Entry 2F5O (X-ray diffraction, 2.05 A resolution); this record covers chains B and A of the 3 polymer chains in the assembly.

# Chain B
Molecule: 16-nt DNA strand
Sequence (16 nucleotides; numbered 1 to 16; the number before each row is that of its first residue):
     1 AGGTAGATCC GGACGC
Unresolved in the structure: 15-16

# Chain A
Molecule: formamidopyrimidine-DNA glycosidase
Organism: Geobacillus stearothermophilus
Notes: EC 3.2.2.23
UniProtKB: P84131 (P84131_BACST); residue numbers follow UniProt; this construct covers 1-274
Chain sequence (274 residues; each row starts with the number of its first residue):
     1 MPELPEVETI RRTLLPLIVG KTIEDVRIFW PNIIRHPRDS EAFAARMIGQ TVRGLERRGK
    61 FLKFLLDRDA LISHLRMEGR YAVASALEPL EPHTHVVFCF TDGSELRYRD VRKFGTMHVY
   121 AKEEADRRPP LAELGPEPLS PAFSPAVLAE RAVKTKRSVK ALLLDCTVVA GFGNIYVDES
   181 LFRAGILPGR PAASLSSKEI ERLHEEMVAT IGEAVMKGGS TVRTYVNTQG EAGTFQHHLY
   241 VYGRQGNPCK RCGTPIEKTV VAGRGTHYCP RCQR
Unresolved in the structure: 1, 217-237
Sequence notes: engineered mutation Cys166 (Gln in P84131)
Metal / ion sites: Zn2+: Cys249, Cys252, Cys269, Cys272
Reported in the primary citation:
  - binding site for the 16-nt DNA strand: Phe114, Cys166

# How chain B and chain A interact
Residue-residue contacts (15):
  DT4(B) - Thr155(A)  hydrogen bond to the phosphate
  DT4(B) - Lys156(A)  hydrogen bond to the phosphate
  DT4(B) - Arg157(A)  salt bridge to the phosphate
  DA5(B) - Arg157(A)  phosphate contact
  DC9(B) - Phe114(A)  base contact
  DC10(B) - Trp30(A)  hydrogen bond to the phosphate
  DC10(B) - Asn32(A)  phosphate contact
  DC10(B) - Arg112(A)  sugar contact
  DC10(B) - Lys113(A)  phosphate contact
  DC10(B) - Phe114(A)  sugar contact
  DG11(B) - Val111(A)  sugar contact
  DG11(B) - Arg112(A)  hydrogen bond to the base
  DG11(B) - Lys113(A)  salt bridge to the phosphate
  DG12(B) - Val111(A)  phosphate contact
  DG12(B) - Arg112(A)  hydrogen bond to the sugar
Interface residues without a listed pair, chain A (10 interface residues in all): His93

# In short
6 residues of chain B face 10 of chain A across their interface; the contacts include 5 hydrogen bonds and 2
salt bridges. Among the polar pairs are DG11(B)-Arg112(A), DG12(B)-Arg112(A) and DT4(B)-Thr155(A). From the
paper: a binding site for the 16-nt DNA strand at Phe114(A) and Cys166(A).
Chain B is a 16-nt DNA strand and chain A is formamidopyrimidine-DNA glycosidase (Geobacillus
stearothermophilus); the structure, MutM crosslinked to undamaged DNA sampling G:C base pair IC3, was
determined by X-ray diffraction together with 2F5N, 2F5Q and 2F5S from the same study.
